Entry 7SH3 (X-ray diffraction, 3.00 A resolution); this record covers chains A and B.

# Chain A
Molecule: Synthetic VirB8 Miniprotein Binder
From: synthetic construct
Sequence (67 residues; each row starts with the number of its first residue):
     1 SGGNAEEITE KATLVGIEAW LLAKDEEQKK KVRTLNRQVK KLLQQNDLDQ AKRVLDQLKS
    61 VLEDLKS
Disordered / not traced: 1-3, 67

# Chain B
Molecule: VirB8-like protein of type IV secretion system
From: Rickettsia typhi (strain ATCC VR-144 / Wilmington)
Reference sequence: Q68X84 (Q68X84_RICTY); the construct has insertions or renumbered stretches relative to UniProt, so the offset changes along the chain: 1-142 = UniProt 61-202; 150-168 = UniProt 214-232
Sequence (181 residues; numbered -8 to 168 plus 11 insertion-coded residues; 7 numbers in that range are skipped by the numbering (no residue carries them; nothing is unmodelled there); the number before each row is that of its first residue; a row labelled like 142A-142K holds insertion residues (142A, then the next letters in order); numbers below 1 keep their minus sign (Met-8 is residue -8)):
    -8 MAHHHHHHML PIQKKVGYLI KDDSEKQATI TNTKYSTLAN PYISVANIML QNYVKQREKY
    52 NYDTLKEQFT FIKNASTSIV YMQFANFMNI DNSLSPVIRY QKLYRRSINI ISINNINNNE
   112 ATVTFESLAQ NNTGEILENM LWEAKIGFIM D
142A-142K SISTSTLHNMP
   150 FHFIVTSYKL KLLRNKNQQ
Disordered / not traced: -8 to 30, 142A-142K, 163-168
Differences from the reference sequence: expression tag (-8 to 0)

# Interface between chain A and chain B
Residue-residue contacts (22):
  Thr9(A) - Asn77(B)
  Glu10(A) - Tyr72(B)
  Glu10(A) - Met73(B)
  Thr13(A) - Ala76(B)
  Thr13(A) - Asn80(B)  hydrogen bond
  Gly16(A) - Ile81(B)
  Ile17(A) - Leu56(B)  hydrophobic
  Ile17(A) - Met79(B)
  Ile17(A) - Ile81(B)  hydrophobic
  Ile17(A) - Val88(B)  hydrophobic
  Trp20(A) - Ile81(B)  hydrophobic
  Trp20(A) - Ile89(B)  hydrophobic
  Leu21(A) - Val88(B)  hydrophobic
  Leu21(A) - Gln92(B)
  Leu21(A) - Lys93(B)  hydrogen bond (backbone-side chain)
  Leu22(A) - Lys93(B)
  Val32(A) - Ile81(B)  hydrophobic
  Asn36(A) - Asn80(B)  hydrogen bond
  Asn36(A) - Ile81(B)
  Asn36(A) - Asp82(B)
  Lys40(A) - Asn77(B)  hydrogen bond
  Lys40(A) - Asn80(B)
Other interface residues (no listed pair), chain A (14 interface residues in all): Glu6, Leu14, Arg33
Other interface residues (no listed pair), chain B (18 interface residues in all): Tyr51, Tyr53, Lys57, Phe60, Ser69

# Summary
The interface between chain A and chain B involves 14 residues on one side and 18 on the other, with 4
hydrogen bonds. Among the polar pairs are Thr13(A)-Asn80(B), Leu21(A)-Lys93(B) and Asn36(A)-Asn80(B).
Here chain A is Synthetic VirB8 Miniprotein Binder (synthetic construct) and chain B is VirB8-like protein of
type IV secretion system (Rickettsia typhi (strain ATCC VR-144 / Wilmington)). Entry 7SH3 (Crystal Structure
of a VirB8-like Protein of Type IV Secretion System from Rickettsia typhi in Complex ...) was determined by
X-ray diffraction.
